PDB entry 9EY0 | electron microscopy, 2.78 A resolution | chains A and D of the 7 polymer chains in the assembly

== Chain A (and D) ==
Molecule: 3-hydroxyacyl-CoA dehydrogenase type-2
Organism: Homo sapiens
Notes: EC 1.1.1.35, 1.1.1.62, 1.1.1.239, 1.1.1.178, 1.1.1.53, 1.1.1.159; chain D of this document is another copy of the same molecule, construct and numbering; everything in this record applies to it too
UniProtKB: Q99714 (HCD2_HUMAN); numbering as in UniProt (aligned over 1-261)
Sequence (261 residues; numbered 1 to 261; the number before each row is that of its first residue):
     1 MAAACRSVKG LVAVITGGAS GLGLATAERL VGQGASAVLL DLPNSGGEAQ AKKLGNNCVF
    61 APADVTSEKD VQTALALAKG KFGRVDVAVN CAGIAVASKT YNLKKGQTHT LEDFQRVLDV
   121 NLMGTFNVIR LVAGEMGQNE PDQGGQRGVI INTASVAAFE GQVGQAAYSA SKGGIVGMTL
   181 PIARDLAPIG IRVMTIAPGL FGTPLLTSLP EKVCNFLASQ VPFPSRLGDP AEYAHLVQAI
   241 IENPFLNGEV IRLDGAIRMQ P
Disordered / not traced: 1-6
Curated features (UniProtKB/Swiss-Prot):
  - active site: Y168 (Proton acceptor)
  - binding site (NAD(+)): S20, L22, D41, D64, V65, C91, Y168, K172, F201, T203
  - binding site (substrate): S155
  - modified residue: A2 (N-acetylalanine), K53 (N6-acetyllysine), K69 (N6-acetyllysine), K99 (N6-acetyllysine), K105 (N6-acetyllysine), K212 (N6-acetyllysine)
  - natural variant: V12 (V12L: In HSD10MD), V65 (V65A: In HSD10MD; uncertain significance), D86 (D86G: In HSD10MD), L122 (L122V: In HSD10MD), R130 (R130C: In HSD10MD), Q165 (Q165H: In HSD10MD), V176 (V176M: In HSD10MD), P210 (P210S: In HSD10MD), K212 (K212E: In HSD10MD), R226 (R226Q: In HSD10MD), N247 (N247S: In HSD10MD), E249 (E249Q: In HSD10MD)
  - mutagenesis: S20 (S20F: Decreased dehydrogenase activity. Does not affect mitochondrial tRNA 5'-end processing. Does not affect tRNA methylation), K172 (K172A: Abolishes dehydrogenase activity. Does not affect mitochondrial tRNA 5'-end processing. Does not affect tRNA methylation. Does not affect homotetramerization)

== Chain A / chain D interface ==
Pairs across the interface - 74 pairs, chain A then chain D:
  G144(A) - F223(D)
  G145(A) - F223(D)
  Q146(A) - F223(D)
  L180(A) - A256(D)  hydrophobic
  L180(A) - R258(D)
  R184(A) - R258(D)
  A187(A) - P222(D)  hydrophobic
  A187(A) - F223(D)
  G190(A) - F223(D)
  R192(A) - F223(D)
  L200(A) - F245(D)
  F201(A) - F245(D)  hydrophobic
  P222(A) - A187(D)
  F223(A) - G145(D)
  F223(A) - Q146(D)
  F223(A) - G190(D)
  F223(A) - R192(D)
  F223(A) - N247(D)  hydrogen bond (backbone-side chain)
  P224(A) - P244(D)
  P224(A) - F245(D)  hydrophobic
  R226(A) - P244(D)
  R226(A) - F245(D)
  G228(A) - F245(D)
  E232(A) - N243(D)  hydrogen bond (backbone-side chain)
  E232(A) - F245(D)
  H235(A) - A239(D)
  H235(A) - E242(D)  salt bridge
  H235(A) - N243(D)  hydrogen bond
  L236(A) - N243(D)
  A239(A) - H235(D)
  A239(A) - A239(D)  hydrophobic
  E242(A) - H235(D)  salt bridge
  N243(A) - E232(D)  hydrogen bond (side chain-backbone)
  N243(A) - H235(D)  hydrogen bond
  N243(A) - L236(D)
  N243(A) - L253(D)
  P244(A) - P224(D)
  P244(A) - R226(D)
  F245(A) - G199(D)
  F245(A) - F201(D)  hydrophobic
  F245(A) - P224(D)  hydrophobic
  F245(A) - R226(D)
  F245(A) - G228(D)
  F245(A) - E232(D)
  F245(A) - L253(D)
  F245(A) - D254(D)
  F245(A) - G255(D)  hydrogen bond (backbone-backbone)
  L246(A) - R252(D)
  L246(A) - L253(D)  hydrophobic
  N247(A) - F223(D)  hydrogen bond (side chain-backbone)
  N247(A) - G255(D)
  N247(A) - A256(D)  hydrogen bond (backbone-backbone)
  G248(A) - A256(D)
  G248(A) - R258(D)  hydrogen bond (backbone-side chain)
  E249(A) - V250(D)
  E249(A) - I251(D)
  E249(A) - R252(D)  hydrogen bond (side chain-backbone)
  V250(A) - E249(D)
  I251(A) - E249(D)
  I251(A) - I251(D)  hydrophobic
  R252(A) - L246(D)
  R252(A) - E249(D)  hydrogen bond (backbone-side chain)
  L253(A) - N243(D)
  L253(A) - F245(D)
  L253(A) - L246(D)  hydrophobic
  D254(A) - F245(D)
  G255(A) - F245(D)  hydrogen bond (backbone-backbone)
  G255(A) - N247(D)
  A256(A) - L180(D)
  A256(A) - N247(D)  hydrogen bond (backbone-backbone)
  A256(A) - G248(D)
  R258(A) - L180(D)
  R258(A) - R184(D)
  R258(A) - G248(D)  hydrogen bond (side chain-backbone)
Other interface residues (no listed pair), chain A (38 interface residues in all): A183, V221, L227
Other interface residues (no listed pair), chain D (39 interface residues in all): G144, A183, L200, V221, L227

== Summary ==
38 residues of chain A face 39 of chain D across their interface; the contacts include 14 hydrogen bonds and 2
salt bridges. Polar contacts include H235(A)-E242(D), F223(A)-N247(D) and E232(A)-N243(D).
Both chains are 3-hydroxyacyl-CoA dehydrogenase type-2 (Homo sapiens). Entry 9EY0 (Human mitochondrial RNase Z
with tRNA-His) was determined by electron microscopy together with 9GCH from the same study.
